PDB entry 7MD2 | electron microscopy, 3.10 A resolution | chains F and G of the 8 polymer chains in the assembly

== Chain F ==
Molecule: ATP synthase subunit beta
Organism: Saccharomyces cerevisiae
Notes: EC 7.1.2.2
UniProt: A0A6A5PX46 (A0A6A5PX46_YEASX); residues 1-478 here correspond to UniProt positions 34-511 (UniProt number = residue number + 33)
Amino-acid sequence (478 residues; row label = number of the first residue in the row):
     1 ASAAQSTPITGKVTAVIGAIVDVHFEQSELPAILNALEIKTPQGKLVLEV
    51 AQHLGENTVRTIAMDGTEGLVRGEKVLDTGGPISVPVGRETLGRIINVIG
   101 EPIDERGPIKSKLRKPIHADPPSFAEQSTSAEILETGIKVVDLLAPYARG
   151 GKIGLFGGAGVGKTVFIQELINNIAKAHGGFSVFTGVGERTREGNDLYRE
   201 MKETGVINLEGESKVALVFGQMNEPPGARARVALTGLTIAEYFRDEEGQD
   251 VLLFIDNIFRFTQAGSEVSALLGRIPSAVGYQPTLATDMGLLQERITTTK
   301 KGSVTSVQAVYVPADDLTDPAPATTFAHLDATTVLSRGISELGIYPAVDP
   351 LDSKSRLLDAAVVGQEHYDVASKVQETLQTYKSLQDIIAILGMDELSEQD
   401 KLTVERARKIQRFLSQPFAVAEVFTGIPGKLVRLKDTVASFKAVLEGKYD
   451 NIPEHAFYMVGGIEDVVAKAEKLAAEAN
Not modelled in the structure: 1-7, 477-478
Small-molecule neighbours: Ammocidin A (ZHD; (3E,5Z,7E,9R,10S,11E,13E,15E,17R,18S,20S)-20-[(1R)-1-[(2S,3R,4R,5S,6R)-5-[(2S,4S,5S,6R)-5-[(2S,4R,5R,6R)-4,6-dimethyl-4,5-bis(oxidanyl)oxan-2-yl]oxy-6-methyl-4-oxidanyl-oxan-2-yl]oxy-3-methoxy-6-(3-methoxypropyl)-5-methyl-2,4-bis(oxidanyl)oxan-2-yl]ethyl]-5,18-dimethoxy-3,7,9,11,13,15-hexamethyl-10-[(2R,3S,4R,5R,6S)-6-methyl-3,4,5-tris(oxidanyl)oxan-2-yl]oxy-17-oxidanyl-1-oxacycloicosa-3,5,7,11,13,15-hexaen-2-one): Asp386, Ile387, Leu391
Reported in the primary citation:
  - binding site for Ammocidin A: Asp386, Ile387
  - mutagenesis - I390R: abolished binding to apoptolidin A and ammocidin A

== Chain G ==
Molecule: ATP synthase subunit gamma
Organism: Saccharomyces cerevisiae
UniProt: A0A6A5Q493 (A0A6A5Q493_YEASX); residues 1-278 here correspond to UniProt positions 34-311 (UniProt number = residue number + 33)
Amino-acid sequence (278 residues; numbered 1 to 278; the number before each row is that of its first residue):
     1 ATLKEVEMRLKSIKNIEKITKTMKIVASTRLSKAEKAKISAKKMDEAEQL
    51 FYKNAETKNLDVEATETGAPKELIVAITSDKGLCGSIHSQLAKAVRRHLN
   101 DQPNADIVTIGDKIKMQLLRTHPNNIKLSINGIGKDAPTFQESALIADKL
   151 LSVMKAGTYPKISIFYNDPVSSLSFEPSEKPIFNAKTIEQSPSFGKFEID
   201 TDANVPRDLFEYTLANQMLTAMAQGYAAEISARRNAMDNASKNAGDMINR
   251 YSILYNRTRQAVITNELVDIITGASSLG
Not modelled in the structure: 57-72, 100-106, 184-203, 276-278
Small-molecule neighbours: Ammocidin A (ZHD; (3E,5Z,7E,9R,10S,11E,13E,15E,17R,18S,20S)-20-[(1R)-1-[(2S,3R,4R,5S,6R)-5-[(2S,4S,5S,6R)-5-[(2S,4R,5R,6R)-4,6-dimethyl-4,5-bis(oxidanyl)oxan-2-yl]oxy-6-methyl-4-oxidanyl-oxan-2-yl]oxy-3-methoxy-6-(3-methoxypropyl)-5-methyl-2,4-bis(oxidanyl)oxan-2-yl]ethyl]-5,18-dimethoxy-3,7,9,11,13,15-hexamethyl-10-[(2R,3S,4R,5R,6S)-6-methyl-3,4,5-tris(oxidanyl)oxan-2-yl]oxy-17-oxidanyl-1-oxacycloicosa-3,5,7,11,13,15-hexaen-2-one): Ile16, Ile19, Thr22, Met23, Val26, Arg30, Lys81, Gly82, Leu83, Arg233
Reported in the primary citation:
  - binding site for Ammocidin A: Leu83

== Interface between chain F and chain G ==
Residue-residue contacts (9):
  Pro276(F) with Thr272(G)
  Ala389(F) with Asn243(G), hydrogen bond (backbone-side chain); Met247(G), hydrophobic
  Ile390(F) with Ala240(G); Asn243(G), hydrogen bond (backbone-side chain); Ala244(G)
  Leu391(F) with Leu83(G), hydrophobic
  Asp394(F) with Gly85(G)
  Glu398(F) with Arg120(G)
Also at the interface, not in a pair above, chain F (8 interface residues in all): Val279, Asp386
Also at the interface, not in a pair above, chain G (14 interface residues in all): Arg9, Ile16, Ser86, Ser89, Met237, Asn265

== In short ==
The interface between chain F and chain G involves 8 residues on one side and 14 on the other; the contacts
include 2 hydrogen bonds. Polar contacts include Ala389(F)-Asn243(G) and Ile390(F)-Asn243(G). The paper
reports a binding site for Ammocidin A at Asp386(F), Ile387(F) and Leu83(G); I390R of chain F abolishes
binding to apoptolidin A and ammocidin A.
Chain F is ATP synthase subunit beta and chain G is ATP synthase subunit gamma, both from Saccharomyces
cerevisiae; the structure, The F1 region of ammocidin-bound Saccharomyces cerevisiae ATP synthase, was
determined by electron microscopy together with 7MD3 from the same study.
